Entry 8YBY (electron microscopy, 4.40 A resolution (low resolution: residue-level contacts below are approximate; hydrogen-bond / salt-bridge calls are withheld)); this record covers chains A and C of the 5 polymer chains in the assembly.

[Chain A]
Protein: THSC20.HVTR26 (Fab26) - Heavy Chain
From: Homo sapiens
Chain sequence (231 residues; row label = number of the first residue in the row):
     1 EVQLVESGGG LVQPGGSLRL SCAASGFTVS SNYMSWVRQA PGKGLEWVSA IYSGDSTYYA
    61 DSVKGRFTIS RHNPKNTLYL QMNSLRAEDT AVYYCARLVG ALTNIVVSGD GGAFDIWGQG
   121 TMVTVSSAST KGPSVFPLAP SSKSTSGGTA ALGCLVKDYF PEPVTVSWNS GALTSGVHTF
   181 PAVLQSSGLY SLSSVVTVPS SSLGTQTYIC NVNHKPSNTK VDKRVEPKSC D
Unresolved in the structure: 231
Disulfide bonds: Cys22-Cys95, Cys154-Cys210

[Chain C]
Protein: THSC20.HVTR26 (Fab26) - Light Chain
From: Homo sapiens
Chain sequence (216 residues; numbered 1 to 216; the number before each row is that of its first residue):
     1 SYELTQPASV SGSPGQSITI SCTGTSSDVG SYNLVSWYQQ HPGKAPKLMI YEVSKRPSGV
    61 SNRFSGSKSG NTASLTISGL QAEDEVDYYC CSYAGSSTWV FGGGTKLTVL SQPKAAPSVT
   121 LFPPSSEELQ ANKATLVCLI SDFYPGAVTV AWKADSSPVK AGVETTTPSK QSNNKYAASS
   181 YLSLTPEQWK SHRSYSCQVT HEGSTVEKTV APTECS
Unresolved in the structure: 216
Disulfide bonds: Cys22-Cys90, Cys138-Cys197

[Interface between chain A and chain C]
Pairs across the interface (88; chain A residue first):
  Val37(A) - Phe101(C)
  Gln39(A) - Gln40(C)
  Gln39(A) - Tyr89(C)
  Gly42(A) - Asp87(C)
  Gly42(A) - Tyr89(C)
  Lys43(A) - Tyr89(C)
  Gly44(A) - Tyr89(C)
  Leu45(A) - Gln40(C)
  Leu45(A) - Pro46(C)
  Leu45(A) - Tyr89(C)
  Leu45(A) - Phe101(C)
  Glu46(A) - Ser1(C)
  Trp47(A) - Ser97(C)
  Trp47(A) - Thr98(C)
  Trp47(A) - Trp99(C)
  Trp47(A) - Phe101(C)
  Tyr52(A) - Ser97(C)
  Tyr52(A) - Trp99(C)
  Tyr58(A) - Ser97(C)
  Tyr59(A) - Thr98(C)
  Asp61(A) - Tyr2(C)
  Tyr94(A) - Lys44(C)
  Tyr94(A) - Ala45(C)
  Leu98(A) - Trp99(C)
  Ile105(A) - Tyr51(C)
  Val106(A) - Glu52(C)
  Ser108(A) - Lys55(C)
  Gly109(A) - Lys55(C)
  Asp110(A) - Asn33(C)
  Asp110(A) - Leu34(C)
  Asp110(A) - Glu52(C)
  Gly111(A) - Leu34(C)
  Gly111(A) - Tyr51(C)
  Gly111(A) - Glu52(C)
  Gly112(A) - Leu34(C)
  Gly112(A) - Ser36(C)
  Gly112(A) - Tyr51(C)
  Gly112(A) - Trp99(C)
  Ala113(A) - Tyr38(C)
  Ala113(A) - Leu48(C)
  Ala113(A) - Tyr51(C)
  Phe114(A) - Tyr38(C)
  Phe114(A) - Leu48(C)
  Phe114(A) - Phe101(C)
  Asp115(A) - Leu48(C)
  Trp117(A) - Ala45(C)
  Trp117(A) - Pro46(C)
  Trp117(A) - Lys47(C)
  Trp117(A) - Leu48(C)
  Gly118(A) - Ala45(C)
  Phe136(A) - Ser125(C)
  Phe136(A) - Glu128(C)
  Pro137(A) - Ser125(C)
  Pro137(A) - Glu127(C)
  Leu138(A) - Pro123(C)
  Leu138(A) - Pro124(C)
  Leu138(A) - Val137(C)
  Ser141(A) - Thr120(C)
  Lys143(A) - Thr209(C)
  Ser144(A) - Thr120(C)
  Ala151(A) - Phe122(C)
  Leu155(A) - Thr135(C)
  Leu155(A) - Val137(C)
  Leu155(A) - Tyr181(C)
  Lys157(A) - Glu128(C)
  Lys157(A) - Ala134(C)
  Lys157(A) - Thr135(C)
  Lys157(A) - Ser183(C)
  His178(A) - Gln171(C)
  His178(A) - Ala177(C)
  Phe180(A) - Leu139(C)
  Phe180(A) - Ala177(C)
  Phe180(A) - Ala178(C)
  Phe180(A) - Ser179(C)
  Pro181(A) - Ser169(C)
  Pro181(A) - Ser179(C)
  Val183(A) - Thr166(C)
  Val183(A) - Tyr181(C)
  Leu184(A) - Glu164(C)
  Ser186(A) - Glu164(C)
  Ser191(A) - Tyr181(C)
  Leu192(A) - Tyr181(C)
  Ser193(A) - Val137(C)
  Ser193(A) - Leu139(C)
  Ser193(A) - Tyr181(C)
  Val195(A) - Phe122(C)
  Val195(A) - Leu139(C)
  Cys230(A) - Cys215(C)  disulfide
Other interface residues (no listed pair), chain A (50 interface residues in all): Ala50, Ala139, Ala182, Gln185
Other interface residues (no listed pair), chain C (49 interface residues in all): Gly43, Cys91, Val100, Gly102, Ser141, Lys208
Cross-chain cystine bridges: Cys230(A)-Cys215(C)

[In short]
Chain A and chain C form an interface of 50 and 49 residues respectively; the contacts include 1 disulfide
bond.
Here chain A is THSC20.HVTR26 (Fab26) - Heavy Chain and chain C is THSC20.HVTR26 (Fab26) - Light Chain, both
from Homo sapiens. Entry 8YBY (State - I: Spike 2-up RBD with THSC20.HVTR26 (Fab26) - single Fab masked) was
determined by electron microscopy together with 8YBS and 8YBZ from the same study.
